PDB entry 9N0Y | electron microscopy, 3.71 A resolution | chains A and B of the 4 polymer chains in the assembly

Chain A:
Name: Serine/threonine-protein phosphatase 2A 65 kDa regulatory subunit A alpha isoform
Source organism: Homo sapiens
Reference sequence: P30153 (2AAA_HUMAN); numbering as in UniProt (aligned over 9-589)
Amino-acid sequence (584 residues; row label = number of the first residue in the row):
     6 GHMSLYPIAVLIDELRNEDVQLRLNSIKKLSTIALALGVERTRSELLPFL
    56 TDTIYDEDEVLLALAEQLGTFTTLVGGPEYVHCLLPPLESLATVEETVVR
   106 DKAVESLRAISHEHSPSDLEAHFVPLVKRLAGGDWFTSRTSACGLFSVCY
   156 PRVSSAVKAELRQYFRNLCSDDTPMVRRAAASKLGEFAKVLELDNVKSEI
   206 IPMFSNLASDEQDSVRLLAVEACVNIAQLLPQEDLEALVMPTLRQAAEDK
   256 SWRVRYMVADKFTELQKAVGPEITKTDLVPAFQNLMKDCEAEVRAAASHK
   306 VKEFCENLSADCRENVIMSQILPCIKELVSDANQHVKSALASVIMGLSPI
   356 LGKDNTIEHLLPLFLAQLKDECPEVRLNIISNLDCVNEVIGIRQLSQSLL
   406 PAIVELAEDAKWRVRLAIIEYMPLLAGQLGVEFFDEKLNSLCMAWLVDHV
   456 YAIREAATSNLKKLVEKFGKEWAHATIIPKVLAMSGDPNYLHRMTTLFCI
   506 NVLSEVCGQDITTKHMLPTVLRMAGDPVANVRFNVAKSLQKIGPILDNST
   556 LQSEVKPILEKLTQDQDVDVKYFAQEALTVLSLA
Disordered / not traced: 6-9
Sequence notes: expression tag (6-8)
UniProt features mapped onto this chain:
  - modified residue: Lys280 (N6-acetyllysine)

Chain B:
Name: Serine/threonine-protein phosphatase 2A 55 kDa regulatory subunit B alpha isoform
Source organism: Homo sapiens
Reference sequence: P63151 (2ABA_HUMAN); numbering as in UniProt (aligned over 2-447)
Amino-acid sequence (451 residues; row label = number of the first residue in the row; numbers below 1 keep their minus sign (Gly-3 is residue -3)):
    -3 GHMGSAGAGGGNDIQWCFSQVKGAVDDDVAEADIISTVEFNHSGELLATG
    47 DKGGRVVIFQQEQENKIQSHSRGEYNVYSTFQSHEPEFDYLKSLEIEEKI
    97 NKIRWLPQKNAAQFLLSTNDKTIKLWKISERDKRPEGYNLKEEDGRYRDP
   147 TTVTTLRVPVFRPMDLMVEASPRRIFANAHTYHINSISINSDYETYLSAD
   197 DLRINLWHLEITDRSFNIVDIKPANMEELTEVITAAEFHPNSCNTFVYSS
   247 SKGTIRLCDMRASALCDRHSKLFEEPEDPSNRSFFSEIISSISDVKFSHS
   297 GRYMMTRDYLSVKIWDLNMENRPVETYQVHEYLRSKLCSLYENDCIFDKF
   347 ECCWNGSDSVVMTGSYNNFFRMFDRNTKRDITLEASRENNKPRTVLKPRK
   397 VCASGKRKKDEISVDSLDFNKKILHTAWHPKENIIAVATTNNLYIFQDKV
   447 N
Disordered / not traced: -3 to 8
Sequence notes: expression tag (-3 to 1)
UniProt features mapped onto this chain:
  - modified residue: Ala2 (N-acetylalanine)

Chain A / chain B interface:
Residue-residue contacts (51):
  Leu10(A) - Val149(B)  hydrophobic
  Tyr11(A) - Pro146(B)  hydrophobic
  Ile13(A) - Leu152(B)  hydrophobic
  Ala14(A) - Asn135(B)
  Ala14(A) - Leu152(B)  hydrophobic
  Ile17(A) - Asn135(B)
  Ile17(A) - Pro155(B)
  Asp18(A) - Tyr134(B)
  Asp18(A) - Asn135(B)  hydrogen bond (side chain-backbone)
  Asp18(A) - Leu136(B)  hydrogen bond (side chain-backbone)
  Arg21(A) - Pro131(B)  hydrogen bond (side chain-backbone)
  Arg21(A) - Glu132(B)
  Arg21(A) - Gly133(B)  hydrogen bond (side chain-backbone)
  Arg21(A) - Tyr134(B)  hydrogen bond
  Leu42(A) - Val154(B)  hydrophobic
  Arg46(A) - Leu152(B)  hydrogen bond (side chain-backbone)
  Glu50(A) - Val154(B)
  Phe54(A) - Pro155(B)
  Phe54(A) - Phe157(B)  hydrophobic
  Asp57(A) - Phe157(B)
  Thr58(A) - Phe157(B)
  Tyr60(A) - Arg127(B)
  Tyr60(A) - Lys129(B)
  Thr98(A) - Asn106(B)  hydrogen bond (backbone-side chain)
  Glu100(A) - Asn106(B)  hydrogen bond
  Glu100(A) - Phe110(B)
  Glu100(A) - Lys123(B)  salt bridge
  Glu101(A) - Arg170(B)  salt bridge
  Thr102(A) - Glu206(B)  hydrogen bond
  Trp140(A) - Lys105(B)
  Trp140(A) - Asn106(B)
  Phe141(A) - Gln104(B)
  Phe141(A) - Lys105(B)
  Thr142(A) - Lys105(B)
  Thr178(A) - Tyr189(B)
  Pro179(A) - Asp188(B)
  Pro179(A) - Tyr189(B)
  Met180(A) - Tyr189(B)
  Arg183(A) - Glu190(B)  salt bridge
  Glu216(A) - Arg257(B)
  Gln217(A) - Ser187(B)
  Gln217(A) - Asp188(B)
  Gln217(A) - Cys239(B)  hydrogen bond
  Asp218(A) - Cys239(B)  hydrogen bond
  Lys255(A) - Arg257(B)
  Ser256(A) - Arg257(B)
  Trp257(A) - Met256(B)
  Trp257(A) - Arg257(B)  hydrogen bond (backbone-backbone)
  Trp257(A) - Ala260(B)  hydrophobic
  Glu295(A) - Ser259(B)  hydrogen bond
  Glu295(A) - Ala260(B)  hydrogen bond (side chain-backbone)
Other interface residues (no listed pair), chain A (36 interface residues in all): Val99, Ser219, Arg260, Glu297
Other interface residues (no listed pair), chain B (37 interface residues in all): Ala107, Lys137, Thr150, Arg153, Arg169, Asn240, Ala258

Overview:
36 residues of chain A face 37 of chain B across their interface; the contacts include 14 hydrogen bonds and 3
salt bridges. Polar contacts include Glu100(A)-Lys123(B), Glu101(A)-Arg170(B) and Arg183(A)-Glu190(B).
Chain A is Serine/threonine-protein phosphatase 2A 65 kDa regulatory subunit A alpha isoform and chain B is
Serine/threonine-protein phosphatase 2A 55 kDa regulatory subunit B alpha isoform, both from Homo sapiens; the
structure, PP2A-B55 Holoenzyme with Eya3, was determined by electron microscopy, deposited together with 9N0Z.
